PDB entry 2UUX | X-ray diffraction, 1.40 A resolution | chain A

# Chain A
Molecule: Tryptase inhibitor
From: Rhipicephalus appendiculatus
UniProt: Q1EG59 (Q1EG59_RHIAP); residues 23-75 here correspond to UniProt positions 44-96 (UniProt number = residue number + 21)
Chain sequence (55 residues; numbered 21 to 75; the number before each row is that of its first residue):
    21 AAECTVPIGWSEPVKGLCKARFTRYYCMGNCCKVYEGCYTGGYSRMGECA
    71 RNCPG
Disulfides: Cys24-Cys51, Cys38-Cys58, Cys47-Cys73, Cys52-Cys69

# Overview
Chain A is Tryptase inhibitor (Rhipicephalus appendiculatus); the structure, Structure of the tryptase
inhibitor TdPI from a tick, was determined by X-ray diffraction together with 2UUY from the same study.
